7DW5 - chains A and B of the 6 polymer chains in the assembly; structure by X-ray diffraction, 2.83 A resolution.

== Chain A (and B) ==
Protein: Double homeobox protein 4-like protein 2
From: Homo sapiens
Notes: chain B of this document is another copy of the same molecule, construct and numbering; everything in this record applies to it too
Reference sequence: P0CJ85 (DU4L2_HUMAN); residues 1-150 here = UniProt positions 1-150
Sequence (150 residues; numbered 1 to 150; the number before each row is that of its first residue):
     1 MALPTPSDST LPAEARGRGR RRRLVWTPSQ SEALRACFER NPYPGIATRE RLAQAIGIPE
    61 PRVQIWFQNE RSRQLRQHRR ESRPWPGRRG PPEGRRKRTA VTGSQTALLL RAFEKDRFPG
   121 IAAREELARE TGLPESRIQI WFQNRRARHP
Unresolved in the structure: 1-19
UniProt features mapped onto this chain:
  - DNA-binding region: Gly19 to His78 (Homeobox 1), Gly94 (Homeobox 2)
Reported in the primary citation:
  - self-association interface (contacts with another copy of this molecule); pairs are residue here / residue on that copy: Asn41-Glu93 (hydrogen bond), Thr48-Glu93 (hydrogen bond), Arg76
  - binding site for the 21-nt DNA strand: Arg20, Arg23, Asn69
  - binding site for the 21-nt DNA strand: Arg95, Arg98, Asn144, Arg148
  - contacts within the chain: Glu70-Arg73, Arg73-Gln74, Arg145-Arg148, Arg148-His149
  - specificity-determining residues: Arg73, Arg148
  - mutagenesis - H78A/E93R: unchanged binding to the 21-nt DNA strand
  - mutagenesis - H78A/E93R: decreased binding to RAG1/2

== Chain A / chain B interface ==
Pairs across the interface (52; chain A residue first):
  Arg20(A) - Ile121(B)
  Arg21(A) - Ile121(B)
  Arg21(A) - Glu135(B)  salt bridge
  Arg22(A) - Ile121(B)
  Arg22(A) - Glu125(B)  salt bridge
  Phe38(A) - Trp85(B)  hydrophobic
  Asn41(A) - Arg88(B)
  Asn41(A) - Glu93(B)  hydrogen bond
  Pro42(A) - Trp85(B)  hydrophobic
  Tyr43(A) - Trp85(B)
  Pro44(A) - Glu93(B)
  Gly45(A) - Glu93(B)  hydrogen bond (backbone-side chain)
  Gly45(A) - Gly94(B)
  Ile46(A) - Gly94(B)  hydrogen bond (backbone-backbone)
  Ile46(A) - Arg95(B)
  Ile46(A) - Arg96(B)
  Thr48(A) - Glu93(B)  hydrogen bond
  Arg49(A) - Arg96(B)
  Glu60(A) - Arg96(B)  salt bridge
  Arg71(A) - Trp85(B)
  Gln74(A) - Pro84(B)
  Gln74(A) - Trp85(B)
  Leu75(A) - Arg83(B)
  Leu75(A) - Trp85(B)  hydrophobic
  His78(A) - His78(B)
  His78(A) - Ser82(B)  hydrogen bond
  His78(A) - Arg83(B)
  His78(A) - Pro84(B)
  Arg79(A) - Arg79(B)
  Ser82(A) - His78(B)  hydrogen bond
  Arg83(A) - Leu75(B)
  Arg83(A) - His78(B)
  Pro84(A) - Gln74(B)
  Pro84(A) - His78(B)
  Trp85(A) - Pro42(B)  hydrophobic
  Trp85(A) - Tyr43(B)
  Trp85(A) - Arg71(B)
  Trp85(A) - Gln74(B)
  Trp85(A) - Leu75(B)  hydrophobic
  Arg88(A) - Asn41(B)
  Arg88(A) - Tyr43(B)
  Glu93(A) - Asn41(B)  hydrogen bond
  Glu93(A) - Pro44(B)
  Glu93(A) - Gly45(B)  hydrogen bond (side chain-backbone)
  Glu93(A) - Thr48(B)  hydrogen bond
  Gly94(A) - Gly45(B)
  Gly94(A) - Ile46(B)  hydrogen bond (backbone-backbone)
  Arg96(A) - Ile46(B)
  Arg96(A) - Arg49(B)
  Arg96(A) - Glu60(B)  salt bridge
  Gly120(A) - Arg20(B)
  Ile121(A) - Arg20(B)
Other interface residues (no listed pair), chain A (31 interface residues in all): Pro61, Gln64, Arg95
Other interface residues (no listed pair), chain B (30 interface residues in all): Phe38, Ser136, Gln139

== Overview ==
The interface between chain A and chain B involves 31 residues on one side and 30 on the other, with 10
hydrogen bonds and 4 salt bridges. Polar pairs include Arg21(A)-Glu135(B), Arg22(A)-Glu125(B) and
Glu60(A)-Arg96(B). From the paper: a binding site for the 21-nt DNA strand at Arg20(A), Arg23(A) and Asn69(A)
among others; H78A/E93R of chain A reduce binding to RAG1/2.
Both chains are Double homeobox protein 4-like protein 2 (Homo sapiens). Entry 7DW5 (Crystal structure of DUX4
HD1-HD2 domain complexed with ERG sites) was determined by X-ray diffraction.
